PDB entry 3MG7 | X-ray diffraction, 2.78 A resolution | chains I and Y of the 28 polymer chains in the assembly

== Chain I ==
Molecule: Proteasome component PUP3
Source organism: Saccharomyces cerevisiae
Notes: EC 3.4.25.1
UniProtKB: P25451 (PSB3_YEAST); the construct lacks a stretch of the UniProt sequence and is renumbered around it, so the offset changes along the chain: -9 to -1 = UniProt 1-9; 1-36 = UniProt 10-45; 38-105 = UniProt 46-113; 106-122 = UniProt 117-133; 2 more segments
Sequence (205 residues; row label = number of the first residue in the row; note: 3 numbers in that range are skipped by the numbering (no residue carries them; nothing is unmodelled there); a row labelled like 105A-105C holds insertion residues (105A, then the next letters in order); numbers below 1 keep their minus sign (Met-9 is residue -9)):
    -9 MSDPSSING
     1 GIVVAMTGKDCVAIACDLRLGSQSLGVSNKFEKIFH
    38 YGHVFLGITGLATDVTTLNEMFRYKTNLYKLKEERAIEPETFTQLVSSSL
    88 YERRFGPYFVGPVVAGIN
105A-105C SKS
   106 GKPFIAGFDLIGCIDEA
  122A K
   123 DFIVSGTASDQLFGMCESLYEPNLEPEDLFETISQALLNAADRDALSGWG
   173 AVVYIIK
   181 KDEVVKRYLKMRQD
Not modelled in the structure: -9
UniProt features mapped onto this chain:
  - modified residue: Ser22 (Phosphoserine)
  - cross-link: Lys62 (Glycyl lysine isopeptide (Lys-Gly) (interchain with G-Cter in ubiquitin))
Metal / ion sites: Mg2+ site 1: Gly128, Ser131; Mg2+ site 2: Ala163, Asp166, Ser169

== Chain Y ==
Molecule: Proteasome component PRE2
Source organism: Saccharomyces cerevisiae
Notes: EC 3.4.25.1
UniProtKB: P30656 (PSB5_YEAST); the construct lacks a stretch of the UniProt sequence and is renumbered around it, so the offset changes along the chain: 1-105 = UniProt 76-180; 106-181 = UniProt 183-258; 183-211 = UniProt 259-287
Sequence (212 residues; row label = number of the first residue in the row; note: 1 number in that range is skipped by the numbering (no residue carries it; nothing is unmodelled there); a row labelled like 105A-105B holds insertion residues (105A, then the next letters in order)):
     1 TTTLAFRFQGGIIVAVDSRATAGNWVASQTVKKVIEINPFLLGTMAGGAA
    51 DCQFWETWLGSQCRLHELREKERISVAAASKILSNLVYQYKGAGLSMGTM
   101 ICGYT
105A-105B RK
   106 EGPTIYYVDSDGTRLKGDIFCVGSGQTFAYGVLDSNYKWDLSVEDALYLG
   156 KRSILAAAHRDAYSGGSVNLYHVTED
   183 GWIYHGNHDVGELFWKVKEEEGSFNNVIG
Residues lining bound ligands: L2T (4-(benzyloxy)-N-[(1S,2R)-2-hydroxy-1-({(1S)-1-[(2-methylbenzyl)carbamoyl]-3-phenylpropyl}carbamoyl)propyl]benzamide): Thr1, Arg19, Ala20, Thr21, Ala22, Val31, Lys32, Lys33, Met45, Ala46, Gly47, Gly48, Ala49, Cys52, Gln53, Ser96
What the authors report for this chain:
  - catalytic residues: Thr1 (citing earlier work)

== How chain I and chain Y interact ==
Contacting residue pairs (52):
  Leu18(I) - Ile210(Y)  hydrophobic
  Arg19(I) - Ala167(Y)
  Ser24(I) - Arg165(Y)
  Ser24(I) - Asp166(Y)
  Ser24(I) - Ala167(Y)  hydrogen bond (backbone-backbone)
  Ser24(I) - Tyr168(Y)
  Leu25(I) - Phe133(Y)  hydrophobic
  Leu25(I) - Arg165(Y)
  Gly26(I) - Arg165(Y)  hydrogen bond (backbone-backbone)
  Val27(I) - Arg165(Y)  hydrogen bond (backbone-side chain)
  Asn29(I) - His164(Y)
  Asn29(I) - Asn208(Y)  hydrogen bond
  Asn29(I) - Val209(Y)
  Asn29(I) - Ile210(Y)
  Lys30(I) - Asn208(Y)
  Gln133(I) - Trp25(Y)
  Asp164(I) - Val26(Y)
  Arg165(I) - Asn24(Y)
  Arg165(I) - Trp25(Y)
  Arg165(I) - Val26(Y)  hydrogen bond (side chain-backbone)
  Arg165(I) - Ala27(Y)  hydrogen bond (side chain-backbone)
  Arg165(I) - Ser28(Y)
  Asp166(I) - Asn24(Y)
  Asp166(I) - Val26(Y)
  Ala167(I) - Asn24(Y)  hydrogen bond (backbone-backbone)
  Ala167(I) - Val26(Y)
  Ala167(I) - Ala167(Y)
  Ala167(I) - Tyr168(Y)  hydrophobic
  Leu168(I) - Asn24(Y)
  Leu168(I) - Ala167(Y)  hydrophobic
  Trp171(I) - His164(Y)  hydrogen bond (side chain-backbone)
  Trp171(I) - Arg165(Y)
  Tyr188(I) - Ile210(Y)  hydrophobic
  Lys190(I) - Trp197(Y)
  Met191(I) - Trp197(Y)
  Arg192(I) - Gln29(Y)
  Arg192(I) - Gly171(Y)  hydrogen bond (side chain-backbone)
  Arg192(I) - Asp191(Y)  salt bridge
  Arg192(I) - Val192(Y)
  Arg192(I) - Gly193(Y)
  Gln193(I) - His164(Y)  hydrogen bond (backbone-side chain)
  Gln193(I) - Phe196(Y)
  Gln193(I) - Trp197(Y)
  Gln193(I) - Val209(Y)
  Asp194(I) - Arg19(Y)  salt bridge
  Asp194(I) - Gln29(Y)
  Asp194(I) - Ala163(Y)
  Asp194(I) - Asp166(Y)
  Asp194(I) - Ser169(Y)
  Asp194(I) - Gly170(Y)
  Asp194(I) - Gly171(Y)  hydrogen bond (side chain-backbone)
  Asp194(I) - Val192(Y)
Also at the interface, not in a pair above, chain I (22 interface residues in all): Ser-4
Also at the interface, not in a pair above, chain Y (26 interface residues in all): Asn207

== Summary ==
22 residues of chain I face 26 of chain Y across their interface; the contacts include 11 hydrogen bonds and 2
salt bridges. Polar pairs include Arg192(I)-Asp191(Y), Asp194(I)-Arg19(Y) and Val27(I)-Arg165(Y). Ligands of
chain Y: compound L2T. Gly128(I) and Ser131(I) form the Mg2+ site 1. The paper reports the catalytic residue
Thr1(Y).
Here chain I is Proteasome component PUP3 and chain Y is Proteasome component PRE2, both from Saccharomyces
cerevisiae. Entry 3MG7 (Structure of yeast 20S open-gate proteasome with Compound 8) was determined by X-ray
diffraction together with 3MG0, 3MG6, 3MG8 and 3MG4 from the same study.
